PDB entry 3H1J | X-ray diffraction, 3.00 A resolution | chains N and V of the 20 polymer chains in the assembly

# Chain N
Protein: Mitochondrial ubiquinol-cytochrome-C reductase complex core protein I
From: Gallus gallus
Notes: EC 1.10.2.2
Amino-acid sequence (446 residues; numbered 1 to 446; the number before each row is that of its first residue):
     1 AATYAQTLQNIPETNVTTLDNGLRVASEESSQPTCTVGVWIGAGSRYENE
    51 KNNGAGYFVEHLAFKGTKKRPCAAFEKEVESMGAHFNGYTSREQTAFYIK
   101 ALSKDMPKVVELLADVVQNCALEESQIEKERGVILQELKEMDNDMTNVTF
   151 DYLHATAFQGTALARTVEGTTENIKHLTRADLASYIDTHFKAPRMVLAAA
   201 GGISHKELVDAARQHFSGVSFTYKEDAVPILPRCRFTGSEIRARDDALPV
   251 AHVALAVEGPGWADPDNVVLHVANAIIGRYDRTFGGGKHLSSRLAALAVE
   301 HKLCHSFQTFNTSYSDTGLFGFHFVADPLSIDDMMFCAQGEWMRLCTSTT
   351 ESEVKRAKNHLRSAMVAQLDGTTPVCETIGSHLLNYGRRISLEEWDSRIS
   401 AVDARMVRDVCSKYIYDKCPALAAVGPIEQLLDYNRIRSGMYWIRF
Unresolved in the structure: 1-2, 445-446

# Chain V
Protein: Cytochrome b-c1 complex subunit Rieske, mitochondrial
From: Gallus gallus
Notes: EC 1.10.2.2; fragment: sequence database residues 1-76
UniProt: Q5ZLR5 (UCRI_CHICK); residues 47-78 here correspond to UniProt positions 45-76 (UniProt number = residue number - 2)
Amino-acid sequence (47 residues; row label = number of the first residue in the row; note: 6 numbers in that range are skipped by the numbering (no residue carries them; nothing is unmodelled there); X marks 15 residues of unknown identity (built as UNK)):
    26 XXXXXXXXXXXXXXX
    47 RPLLCRESMSGRSARRDLVAGISLNAPASVRY
Unresolved in the structure: 26-27, 78

# Chain N / chain V interface
Pairs across the interface (23):
  V133(N) with E53(V)
  Q136(N) with L50(V); C51(V)
  E137(N) with E53(V); S54(V)
  E140(N) with P48(V); L49(V); L50(V); C51(V), hydrogen bond; S54(V), hydrogen bond
  N143(N) with R47(V); P48(V)
  R279(N) with P73(V)
  D281(N) with P73(V)
  T283(N) with S69(V); P73(V); A74(V), hydrogen bond (side chain-backbone)
  F284(N) with L70(V); N71(V); A72(V)
  G285(N) with S69(V), hydrogen bond (backbone-backbone); L70(V), hydrogen bond (backbone-backbone)
  G286(N) with L70(V), hydrogen bond (backbone-backbone)
Also at the interface, not in a pair above, chain N (18 interface residues in all): K65, Y280, L290, H305, H360, S363, A364

# Summary
Chain N and chain V form an interface of 18 and 13 residues respectively; the contacts include 6 hydrogen
bonds. Polar contacts include E140(N)-C51(V), E140(N)-S54(V) and T283(N)-A74(V).
Here chain N is Mitochondrial ubiquinol-cytochrome-C reductase complex core protein I and chain V is
Cytochrome b-c1 complex subunit Rieske, mitochondrial, both from Gallus gallus. Entry 3H1J (Stigmatellin-bound
cytochrome bc1 complex from chicken) was determined by X-ray diffraction, deposited together with 3H1H and
3H1I.
